7KMC - chains A and B; structure by X-ray diffraction, 1.50 A resolution.

[Chain A]
Name: Tryptophan synthase alpha chain
Organism: Salmonella typhimurium (strain LT2 / SGSC1412 / ATCC 700720)
Notes: EC 4.2.1.20
UniProt: P00929 (TRPA_SALTY); residue numbers follow UniProt; this construct covers 1-268
Chain sequence (268 residues; numbered 1 to 268; the number before each row is that of its first residue):
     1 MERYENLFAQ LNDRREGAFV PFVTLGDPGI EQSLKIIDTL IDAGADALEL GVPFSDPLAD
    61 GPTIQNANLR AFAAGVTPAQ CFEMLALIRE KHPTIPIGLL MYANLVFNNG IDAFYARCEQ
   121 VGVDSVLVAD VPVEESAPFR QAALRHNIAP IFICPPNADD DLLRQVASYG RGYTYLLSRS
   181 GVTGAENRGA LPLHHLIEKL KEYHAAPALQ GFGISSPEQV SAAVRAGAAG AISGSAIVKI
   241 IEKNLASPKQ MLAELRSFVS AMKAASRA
Unresolved in the structure: 179-190
Curated features (UniProtKB/Swiss-Prot):
  - active site (Proton acceptor): Glu49, Asp60

[Chain B]
Name: Tryptophan synthase beta chain
Organism: Salmonella typhimurium (strain LT2 / SGSC1412 / ATCC 700720)
Notes: EC 4.2.1.20
UniProt: P0A2K1 (TRPB_SALTY); residue numbers follow UniProt; this construct covers 1-397
Chain sequence (397 residues; numbered 1 to 397; the number before each row is that of its first residue):
     1 MTTLLNPYFG EFGGMYVPQI LMPALNQLEE AFVSAQKDPE FQAQFADLLK NYAGRPTALT
    61 KCQNITAGTR TTLYLKREDL LHGGAHKTNQ VLGQALLAKR MGKSEIIAET GAGQHGVASA
   121 LASALLGLKC RIYMGAKDVE RQSPNVFRMR LMGAEVIPVH SGSATLTDAC NEALRDWSGS
   181 YETAHYMLGT AAGPHPYPTI VREFQRMIGE ETKAQILDKE GRLPDAVIAC VGGGSNAIGM
   241 FADFINDTSV GLIGVEPGGH GIETGEHGAP LKHGRVGIYF GMKAPMMQTA DGQIEESYSI
   301 SAGLDFPSVG PQHAYLNSIG RADYVSITDD EALEAFKTLC RHEGIIPALE SSHALAHALK
   361 MMREQPEKEQ LLVVNLSGRG DKDIFTVHDI LKARGEI
Unresolved in the structure: 1, 397
Covalently attached groups: pyridoxal phosphate (PLP) linked to Lys87
Construct notes: engineered mutation Thr167 (Lys in P0A2K1)
Metal / ion sites: Cs+ site 1: Thr66, Thr69, Thr71; Cs+ site 2: Val231, Gly232, Glu256, Gly268, Leu304, Phe306, Ser308
Ligand contacts: pyridoxal phosphate (PLP): Ala85, His86, Gln114, Thr190, Cys230, Val231, Gly232, Gly233, Gly234, Ser235, Asn236, Gly303, Leu304, Ala348, Glu350, Ser351, Ser377, Gly378
Curated features (UniProtKB/Swiss-Prot):
  - modified residue: Lys87 (N6-(pyridoxal phosphate)lysine)

[Interface between chain A and chain B]
Contacting residue pairs - 71 pairs, chain A then chain B:
  Pro53(A) with Gln293(B), hydrogen bond (backbone-side chain)
  Phe54(A) with Gly292(B); Gln293(B)
  Ser55(A) with Gln293(B), hydrogen bond (backbone-side chain); Ile294(B), hydrogen bond (side chain-backbone)
  Asp56(A) with Thr167(B), hydrogen bond; Tyr279(B); Ile294(B)
  Pro57(A) with Thr167(B); Asn171(B)
  Leu58(A) with Thr167(B); Cys170(B), hydrophobic; Asn171(B); Tyr279(B), hydrophobic; Phe280(B), hydrophobic
  Ala59(A) with Pro18(B), hydrophobic; Asn171(B), hydrogen bond (backbone-side chain)
  Asp60(A) with Asn171(B), hydrogen bond (backbone-side chain)
  Pro62(A) with Ser161(B); Glu172(B); Arg175(B)
  Gln65(A) with Ser161(B), hydrogen bond; Gly162(B); Asp168(B); Asn171(B), hydrogen bond; Glu172(B), hydrogen bond
  Asn66(A) with Ser161(B); Gly162(B), hydrogen bond (side chain-backbone)
  Leu69(A) with Gly162(B); Ser163(B)
  Phe72(A) with Gln293(B)
  Thr77(A) with Asp291(B)
  Pro78(A) with Asp291(B); Gln293(B)
  Ala103(A) with Ile278(B), hydrophobic
  Asn104(A) with Gly277(B); Ile278(B), hydrogen bond (side chain-backbone); Gln288(B), hydrogen bond; Gly292(B), hydrogen bond (side chain-backbone); Ile294(B)
  Leu105(A) with Asp291(B); Gly292(B)
  Phe107(A) with Val276(B); Ile278(B), hydrophobic; Lys283(B)
  Asn108(A) with Arg275(B), hydrogen bond; Gln288(B); Ala290(B), hydrogen bond (side chain-backbone); Asp291(B); Gly292(B)
  Ala129(A) with Pro18(B)
  Asp130(A) with Tyr16(B); Val17(B), hydrogen bond (backbone-backbone); Pro18(B)
  Pro132(A) with Met15(B); Val17(B); Gln19(B); Met22(B), hydrophobic
  Val133(A) with Gln19(B), hydrogen bond (backbone-side chain)
  Glu134(A) with Gln19(B), hydrogen bond; Met22(B)
  Glu135(A) with Tyr8(B), hydrogen bond; Gly14(B); Met15(B), hydrogen bond (side chain-backbone); Tyr16(B), hydrogen bond
  Ile153(A) with Gln19(B)
  Pro155(A) with Gln19(B)
  Asn157(A) with Ile20(B), hydrogen bond (side chain-backbone); Pro23(B); Tyr181(B), hydrogen bond
  Leu162(A) with Gln19(B)
Other interface residues (no listed pair), chain A (33 interface residues in all): Gly61, Val131, Phe139
Other interface residues (no listed pair), chain B (36 interface residues in all): Leu174, Met286, Thr289

[Overview]
33 residues of chain A face 36 of chain B across their interface; the contacts include 23 hydrogen bonds.
Polar contacts include Pro53(A)-Gln293(B), Ser55(A)-Gln293(B) and Ser55(A)-Ile294(B). Pyridoxal phosphate is
covalently linked to Lys87(B). From UniProt: active-site residues Glu49(A) and Asp60(A) on chain A.
Here chain A is Tryptophan synthase alpha chain and chain B is Tryptophan synthase beta chain, both from
Salmonella typhimurium (strain LT2 / SGSC1412 / ATCC 700720). Entry 7KMC (The internal aldimine crystal
structure of the beta-K167T mutant Tryptophan Synthase at 1.50 Angstrom resolution with ...) was determined by
X-ray diffraction.
